Entry 5JDO (X-ray diffraction, 3.20 A resolution); this record covers chains B and F of the 6 polymer chains in the assembly.

[Chain B]
Protein: Haptoglobin-haemoglobin receptor
From: Trypanosoma congolense
Reference sequence: G0UVW6 (G0UVW6_TRYCI); residues 3-247 here correspond to UniProt positions 116-360 (UniProt number = residue number + 113)
Sequence (245 residues; numbered 3 to 247; the number before each row is that of its first residue):
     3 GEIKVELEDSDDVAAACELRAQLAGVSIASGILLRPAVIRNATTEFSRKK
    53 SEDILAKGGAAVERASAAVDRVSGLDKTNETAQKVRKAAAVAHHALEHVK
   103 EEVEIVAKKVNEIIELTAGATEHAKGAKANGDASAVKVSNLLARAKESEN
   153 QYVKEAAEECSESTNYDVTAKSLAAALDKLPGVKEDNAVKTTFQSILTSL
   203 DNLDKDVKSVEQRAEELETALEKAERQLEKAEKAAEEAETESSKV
Differences from the reference sequence: conflict E10 (Lys123 in G0UVW6), S12 (Ala125 in G0UVW6), D14 (Glu127 in G0UVW6), D55 (Glu168 in G0UVW6), V64 (Ala177 in G0UVW6), D72 (Asn185 in G0UVW6), T80 (Ala193 in G0UVW6), V112 (Ala225 in G0UVW6), I116 (Thr229 in G0UVW6), A137 (Val250 in G0UVW6), N152 (Asp265 in G0UVW6), E157 (Lys270 in G0UVW6), E164 (Asn277 in G0UVW6)
Disulfide bonds: C19-C162
Small-molecule neighbours:
  - heme (HEM), molecule 1: S29, I30, T166, Y168
  - heme (HEM), molecule 2: R42, T45, F48, K52

[Chain F]
Protein: Hemoglobin subunit beta
From: Homo sapiens
Reference sequence: P68871 (HBB_HUMAN); numbering as in UniProt (aligned over 3-146)
Sequence (144 residues; numbered 3 to 146; the number before each row is that of its first residue):
     3 HLTPEEKSAVTALWGKVNVDEVGGEALGRLLVVYPWTQRFFESFGDLSTP
    53 DAVMGNPKVKAHGKKVLGAFSDGLAHLDNLKGTFATLSELHCDKLHVDPE
   103 NFRLLGNVLVCVLAHHFGKEFTPPVQAAYQKVVAGVANALAHKY
Swiss-Prot annotation at these positions:
  - binding site ((2R)-2,3-bisphosphoglycerate): H3, K83, H144
  - binding site (heme b): H64, H93
  - site: E8, K9 (Microbial infection: Cleavage), G26, E27 (Microbial infection: Cleavage), G30, R31 (Microbial infection: Cleavage), Y36, P37 (Microbial infection: Cleavage), W38, T39 (Microbial infection: Cleavage), F46, G47 (Microbial infection: Cleavage), D53, A54 (Microbial infection: Cleavage), G57, N58 (Microbial infection: Cleavage), K60 (Not glycated), F72, S73 (Microbial infection: Cleavage), G75, L76 (Microbial infection: Cleavage), K83 (Not glycated), T85, F86 (Microbial infection: Cleavage), H93, C94 (Microbial infection: Cleavage), K96 (Not glycated), R105, L106 (Microbial infection: Cleavage), L111, V112 (Microbial infection: Cleavage), G120, K121 (Microbial infection: Cleavage), F123, T124 (Microbial infection: Cleavage), A129, A130 (Microbial infection: Cleavage) and 2 more in UniProt
  - modified residue: S10 (Phosphoserine), T13 (Phosphothreonine), S45 (Phosphoserine), T51 (Phosphothreonine), K60 (N6-acetyllysine), K83 (N6-acetyllysine), T88 (Phosphothreonine), C94 (S-nitrosocysteine), K145 (N6-acetyllysine)
  - glycosylation (N-linked (Glc) (glycation) lysine): K9, K18, K67, K121, K145
Metal / ion sites: heme Fe: H93 (together with oxygen molecule)
Small-molecule neighbours:
  - heme (HEM): L32, T39, F42, F43, F46, H64, K67, V68, A71, F72, F86, L89, L92, H93, L97, V99, N103, F104, L107, L142
  - oxygen molecule (OXY): L29, F43, H64, V68, L107

[Interface between chain B and chain F]
Pairs across the interface (8):
  P38(B) - E44(F)
  I41(B) - R41(F)
  I41(B) - F42(F)
  I41(B) - L97(F)
  A44(B) - K96(F)
  A44(B) - L97(F)  hydrophobic
  E47(B) - K96(F)  salt bridge
  F48(B) - L92(F)  hydrophobic
Also at the interface, not in a pair above, chain B (9 interface residues in all): R42, T45, E213, E217
Also at the interface, not in a pair above, chain F (9 interface residues in all): S45, K60, L89

[Summary]
The chain B/chain F interface involves 9 residues from each chain, with 1 salt bridge. Its one salt-bridged
contact is E47(B)-K96(F). One heme molecule is bound between chain B and chain F. Chain B binds heme. Chain F
binds oxygen molecule.
Chain B is Haptoglobin-haemoglobin receptor (Trypanosoma congolense) and chain F is Hemoglobin subunit beta
(Homo sapiens); the structure, T. congolense haptoglobin-haemoglobin receptor in complex with haemoglobin, was
determined by X-ray diffraction.
